9DQX - chains L and C of the 12 polymer chains in the assembly; structure by electron microscopy, 3.40 A resolution.

Chain L (and C):
Molecule: Capsid protein
Source organism: Western equine encephalitis virus
Notes: EC 3.4.21.90; chain C of this document is another copy of the same molecule, construct and numbering; everything in this record applies to it too
UniProt: P13897 (POLS_WEEV); residues 1-163 here correspond to UniProt positions 97-259 (UniProt number = residue number + 96)
Chain sequence (163 residues; each row starts with the number of its first residue):
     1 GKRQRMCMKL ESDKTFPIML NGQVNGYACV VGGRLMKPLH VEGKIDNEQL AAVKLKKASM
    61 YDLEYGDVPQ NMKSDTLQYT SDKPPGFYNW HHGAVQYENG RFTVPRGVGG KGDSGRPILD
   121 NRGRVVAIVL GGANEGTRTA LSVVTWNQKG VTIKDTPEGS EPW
Disordered / not traced: 1-5, 133-136 (chain C: 1-5)
UniProt features mapped onto this chain:
  - region (Interaction with spike glycoprotein E2): Lys56 to Tyr61, Gln148 to Thr152
  - active site (Charge relay system): His40, Asp62, Ser114
  - site: Tyr88 (Involved in dimerization of the capsid protein), Asn121 (Involved in dimerization of the capsid protein), Trp163 (Cleavage)
  - modified residue: Ser12 (Phosphoserine), Thr15 (Phosphothreonine)

How chain L and chain C interact:
Pairs across the interface (8):
  Asn71(L) - Asn134(C)
  Asn71(L) - Glu135(C)
  Asn71(L) - Gly136(C)
  Met72(L) - Glu135(C)  hydrogen bond (backbone-side chain)
  Met72(L) - Glu158(C)
  Lys73(L) - Glu135(C)  salt bridge
  Lys73(L) - Arg138(C)
  Ser74(L) - Glu135(C)  hydrogen bond (backbone-side chain)
Also at the interface, not in a pair above, chain C (6 interface residues in all): Gly159

In short:
Chain L and chain C form an interface of 4 and 6 residues respectively, with 2 hydrogen bonds and 1 salt
bridge. Polar pairs include Lys73(L)-Glu135(C), Met72(L)-Glu135(C) and Ser74(L)-Glu135(C). From UniProt: 3
active-site residues on chain L.
Both chains are Capsid protein (Western equine encephalitis virus). Entry 9DQX (Structure of western equine
encephalitis virus CBA87 VLP) was determined by electron microscopy.
